Entry 7X7Q (electron microscopy, 7.02 A resolution (low resolution: residue-level contacts below are approximate; hydrogen-bond / salt-bridge calls are withheld)); this record covers chains N and O of the 16 polymer chains in the assembly.

[Chain N (and O)]
Molecule: Holliday junction ATP-dependent DNA helicase RuvB
Organism: Pseudomonas aeruginosa PAO1
Notes: EC 3.6.4.12; chain O of this document is another copy of the same molecule, construct and numbering; everything in this record applies to it too
UniProt: Q51426 (RUVB_PSEAE); residues 1-352 here = UniProt positions 1-352
Amino-acid sequence (352 residues; each row starts with the number of its first residue):
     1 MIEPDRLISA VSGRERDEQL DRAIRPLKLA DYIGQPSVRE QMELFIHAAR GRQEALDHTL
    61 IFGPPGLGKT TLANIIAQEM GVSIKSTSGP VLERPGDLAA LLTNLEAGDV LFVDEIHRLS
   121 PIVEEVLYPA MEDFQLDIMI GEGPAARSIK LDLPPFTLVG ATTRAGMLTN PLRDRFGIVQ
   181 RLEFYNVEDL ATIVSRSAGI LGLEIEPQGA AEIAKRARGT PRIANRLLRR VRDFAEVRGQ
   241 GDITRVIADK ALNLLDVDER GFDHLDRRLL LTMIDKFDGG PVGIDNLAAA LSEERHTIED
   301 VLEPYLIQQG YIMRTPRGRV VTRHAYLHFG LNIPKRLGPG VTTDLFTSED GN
Unresolved in the structure: 1-21, 141-144, 335-352
Reported in the primary citation:
  - mutagenesis - R175A, R314A, R317A, R319A: abolished catalytic activity

[Interface between chain N and chain O]
Contacting residue pairs (39):
  Arg222(N) with Asp174(O); Arg175(O)
  Arg226(N) with Asp174(O)
  Arg229(N) with Arg52(O)
  Arg230(N) with Phe45(O); Asp57(O); Gly177(O); Ile178(O)
  Arg232(N) with Arg52(O)
  Asp233(N) with Leu44(O); Phe45(O); Ala48(O); Arg52(O)
  Phe234(N) with Leu44(O)
  Glu236(N) with Ala48(O); Gly51(O); Arg52(O)
  Val237(N) with His47(O)
  Lys250(N) with Glu40(O); Gln41(O); Leu44(O)
  Ala251(N) with Gln41(O); Leu44(O)
  Leu252(N) with Gln41(O)
  Asn253(N) with Glu40(O); Gln41(O)
  Lys276(N) with Met313(O)
  Asp285(N) with Pro316(O)
  Asn286(N) with Arg314(O); Thr315(O); Pro316(O)
  Ala289(N) with Arg314(O); Thr315(O); Pro316(O)
  Ala290(N) with Arg314(O)
  Ser292(N) with Arg164(O); Arg314(O)
  Glu293(N) with Arg164(O); Gly166(O)
Other interface residues (no listed pair), chain N (22 interface residues in all): Arg268, Leu291
Other interface residues (no listed pair), chain O (22 interface residues in all): Ser37, Arg173, Gln180

[Summary]
Chain N and chain O each contribute 22 residues to their interface. The paper reports that R175A, R314A and
R317A of chain N, among others, abolish catalytic activity.
Both chains are Holliday junction ATP-dependent DNA helicase RuvB (Pseudomonas aeruginosa PAO1). Entry 7X7Q
(CryoEM structure of RuvA-RuvB-Holliday junction complex) was determined by electron microscopy together with
7X7P, 7X5A and 7X5B from the same study.
